2CW0 - chains A and C of the 6 polymer chains in the assembly; structure by X-ray diffraction, 3.30 A resolution.

== Chain A ==
Molecule: DNA-directed RNA polymerase alpha chain
Organism: Thermus thermophilus
Notes: EC 2.7.7.6
UniProt: Q5SHR6 (RPOA_THET8); numbering as in UniProt (aligned over 1-315)
Sequence (315 residues; numbered 1 to 315; the number before each row is that of its first residue):
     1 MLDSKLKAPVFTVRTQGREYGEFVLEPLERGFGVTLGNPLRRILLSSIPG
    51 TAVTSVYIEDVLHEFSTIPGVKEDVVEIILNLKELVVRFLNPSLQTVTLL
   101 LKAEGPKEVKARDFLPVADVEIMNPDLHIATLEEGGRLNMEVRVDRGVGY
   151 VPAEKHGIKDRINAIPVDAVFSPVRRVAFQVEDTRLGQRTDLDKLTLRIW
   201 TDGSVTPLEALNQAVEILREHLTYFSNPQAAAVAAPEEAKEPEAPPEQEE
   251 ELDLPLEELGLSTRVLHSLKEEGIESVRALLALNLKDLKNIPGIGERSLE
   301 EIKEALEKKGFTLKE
Not modelled in the structure: 230-315

== Chain C ==
Molecule: DNA-directed RNA polymerase beta chain
Organism: Thermus thermophilus
Notes: EC 2.7.7.6
UniProt: Q8RQE9 (RPOB_THET8); residues 1-1119 here = UniProt positions 1-1119
Sequence (1119 residues; numbered 1 to 1119; the number before each row is that of its first residue):
     1 MEIKRFGRIREVIPLPPLTEIQVESYRRALQADVPPEKRENVGIQAAFRE
    51 TFPIEEEDKGKGGLVLDFLEYRLGEPPFPQDECREKDLTYQAPLYARLQL
   101 IHKDTGLIKEDEVFLGHIPLMTEDGSFIINGADRVIVSQIHRSPGVYFTP
   151 DPARPGRYIASIIPLPKRGPWIDLEVEPNGVVSMKVNKRKFPLVLLLRVL
   201 GYDQETLARELGAYGELVQGLMDESVFAMRPEEALIRLFTLLRPGDPPKR
   251 DKAVAYVYGLIADPRRYDLGEAGRYKAEEKLGIRLSGRTLARFEDGEFKD
   301 EVFLPTLRYLFALTAGVPGHEVDDIDHLGNRRIRTVGELMTDQFRVGLAR
   351 LARGVRERMLMGSEDSLTPAKLVNSRPLEAAIREFFSRSQLSQFKDETNP
   401 LSSLRHKRRISALGPGGLTRERAGFDVRDVHRTHYGRICPVETPEGANIG
   451 LITSLAAYARVDELGFIRTPYRRVVGGVVTDEVVYMTATEEDRYTIAQAN
   501 TPLEGNRIAAERVVARRKGEPVIVSPEEVEFMDVSPKQVFSVNTNLIPFL
   551 EHDDANRALMGSNMQTQAVPLIRAQAPVVMTGLEERVVRDSLAALYAEED
   601 GEVAKVDGNRIVVRYEDGRLVEYPLRRFYRSNQGTALDQRPRVVVGQRVR
   651 KGDLLADGPASENGFLALGQNVLVAIMPFDGYNFEDAIVISEELLKRDFY
   701 TSIHIERYEIEARDTKLGPERITRDIPHLSEAALRDLDEEGVVRIGAEVK
   751 PGDILVGRTSFKGESEPTPEERLLRSIFGEKARDVKDTSLRVPPGEGGIV
   801 VRTVRLRRGDPGVELKPGVREVVRVYVAQKRKLQVGDKLANRHGNKGVVA
   851 KILPVEDMPHLPDGTPVDVILNPLGVPSRMNLGQILETHLGLAGYFLGQR
   901 YISPIFDGAKEPEIKELLAQAFEVYFGKRKGEGFGVDKREVEVLRRAEKL
   951 GLVTPGKTPEEQLKELFLQGKVVLYDGRTGEPIEGPIVVGQMFIMKLYHM
  1001 VEDKMHARSTGPYSLITQQPLGGKAQFGGQRFGEMEVWALEAYGAAHTLQ
  1051 EMLTLKSDDIEGRNAAYEAIIKGEDVPEPSVPESFRVLVKELQALALDVQ
  1101 TLDEKDNPVDIFEGLASKR

== How chain A and chain C interact ==
Contacting residue pairs (78):
  Glu-22(A) / Glu-932(C)
  Glu-22(A) / Phe-934(C)
  Arg-30(A) / Lys-938(C)
  Gly-31(A) / Lys-938(C)
  Val-34(A) / Arg-939(C)
  Val-34(A) / Thr-979(C)
  Val-34(A) / Gly-980(C)
  Val-34(A) / Glu-981(C)
  Asn-38(A) / Arg-978(C)
  Asn-38(A) / Thr-979(C)
  Asn-38(A) / Gly-980(C)
  Arg-41(A) / His-860(C)  hydrogen bond
  Arg-41(A) / Gly-864(C)
  Arg-41(A) / Pro-866(C)
  Arg-42(A) / Glu-856(C)  salt bridge
  Arg-42(A) / Asp-857(C)  salt bridge
  Arg-42(A) / Gly-977(C)  hydrogen bond (side chain-backbone)
  Arg-42(A) / Arg-978(C)  hydrogen bond (side chain-backbone)
  Leu-45(A) / Val-855(C)  hydrophobic
  Leu-62(A) / Ile-745(C)  hydrophobic
  His-63(A) / Ile-745(C)
  His-63(A) / Val-801(C)
  Phe-65(A) / Phe-628(C)
  Phe-65(A) / Ile-703(C)  hydrophobic
  Phe-65(A) / Ile-799(C)  hydrophobic
  Thr-67(A) / Gly-608(C)
  Thr-67(A) / Asn-609(C)  hydrogen bond
  Thr-67(A) / Arg-627(C)
  Pro-69(A) / Asp-607(C)
  Gly-70(A) / Val-606(C)
  Gly-70(A) / Asp-607(C)  hydrogen bond (backbone-side chain)
  Val-71(A) / Asp-607(C)
  Val-71(A) / Gly-608(C)  hydrogen bond (backbone-backbone)
  Lys-72(A) / Val-606(C)
  Lys-72(A) / Gly-608(C)
  Lys-72(A) / Val-643(C)  hydrogen bond (side chain-backbone)
  Lys-72(A) / Val-644(C)
  Asp-74(A) / Gln-639(C)
  Asp-74(A) / Arg-640(C)  salt bridge
  Val-76(A) / Phe-628(C)  hydrophobic
  Glu-77(A) / Arg-640(C)  salt bridge
  Glu-77(A) / Arg-642(C)  salt bridge
  Leu-80(A) / Ile-572(C)  hydrophobic
  Leu-80(A) / Arg-573(C)
  Leu-80(A) / Asp-698(C)
  Lys-83(A) / Asp-698(C)  salt bridge
  Glu-133(A) / Lys-605(C)  salt bridge
  Glu-133(A) / Val-606(C)  hydrogen bond (side chain-backbone)
  Glu-133(A) / Asp-607(C)  hydrogen bond (side chain-backbone)
  Glu-133(A) / Arg-610(C)  salt bridge
  Tyr-150(A) / Leu-695(C)
  Tyr-150(A) / Lys-696(C)
  Tyr-150(A) / Lys-832(C)  hydrogen bond
  Pro-152(A) / Lys-832(C)
  Glu-154(A) / Lys-830(C)  salt bridge
  Asp-168(A) / Asp-698(C)
  Asp-168(A) / Lys-830(C)  salt bridge
  Val-170(A) / Lys-696(C)
  Arg-176(A) / Thr-865(C)
  Arg-176(A) / Tyr-895(C)
  Val-177(A) / Gly-864(C)
  Ala-178(A) / Asp-863(C)
  Ala-178(A) / Gly-864(C)
  Phe-179(A) / His-860(C)
  Phe-179(A) / Pro-862(C)
  Gln-180(A) / Arg-929(C)
  Gln-180(A) / Phe-934(C)
  Gln-180(A) / Asp-937(C)
  Val-181(A) / Asp-937(C)  hydrogen bond (backbone-side chain)
  Val-181(A) / Lys-938(C)  hydrogen bond (backbone-backbone)
  Glu-182(A) / Gly-933(C)
  Glu-182(A) / Phe-934(C)
  Glu-182(A) / Gly-935(C)  hydrogen bond (side chain-backbone)
  Asp-183(A) / Val-936(C)
  Asp-193(A) / Lys-938(C)  salt bridge
  Thr-196(A) / Phe-934(C)
  Arg-198(A) / Glu-932(C)  salt bridge
  Arg-198(A) / Phe-934(C)
Other interface residues (no listed pair), chain A (46 interface residues in all): Ser-46, Glu-64, Ser-66, Ile-68, Glu-73, Gly-149, Ser-172, Asp-191
Other interface residues (no listed pair), chain C (53 interface residues in all): Pro-641, Gly-746, Val-800, Ala-828, Asp-976

== In short ==
46 residues of chain A and 53 residues of chain C are in contact, with 13 hydrogen bonds and 12 salt bridges.
Polar pairs include Arg-42(A)/Glu-856(C), Arg-42(A)/Asp-857(C) and Asp-74(A)/Arg-640(C).
Here chain A is DNA-directed RNA polymerase alpha chain and chain C is DNA-directed RNA polymerase beta chain,
both from Thermus thermophilus. Entry 2CW0 (Crystal structure of Thermus thermophilus RNA polymerase
holoenzyme at 3.3 angstroms resolution) was determined by X-ray diffraction, deposited together with 1ZYR.
